PDB entry 6L5M | X-ray diffraction, 2.70 A resolution | chain A

Chain A:
Protein: Nucleolar RNA helicase 2
Organism: Homo sapiens
Notes: EC 3.6.4.13
UniProtKB: Q9NR30 (DDX21_HUMAN); numbering as in UniProt (aligned over 188-563)
Chain sequence (377 residues; numbered 187 to 563; the number before each row is that of its first residue):
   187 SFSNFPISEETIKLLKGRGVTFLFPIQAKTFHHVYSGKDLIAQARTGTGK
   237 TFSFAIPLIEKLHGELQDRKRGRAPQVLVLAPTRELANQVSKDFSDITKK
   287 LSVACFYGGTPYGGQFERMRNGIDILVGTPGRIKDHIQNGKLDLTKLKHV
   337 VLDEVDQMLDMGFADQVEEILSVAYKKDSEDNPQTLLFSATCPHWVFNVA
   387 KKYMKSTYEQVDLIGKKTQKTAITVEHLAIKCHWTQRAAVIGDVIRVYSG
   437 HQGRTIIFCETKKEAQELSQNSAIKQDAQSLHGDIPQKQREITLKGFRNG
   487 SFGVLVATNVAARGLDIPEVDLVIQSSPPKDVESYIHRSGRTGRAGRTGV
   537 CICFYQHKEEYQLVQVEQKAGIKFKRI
Not modelled in the structure: 187, 400-409
Sequence notes: expression tag (187)
Small-molecule neighbours: adenosine monophosphate (AMP): R204, G205, V206, F208, L209, F210, Q213, G233, T234, G235, K236, T237, F238
From the paper describing this entry:
  - conformationally variable residues (order/disorder transition): I400 to I409
  - mutagenesis - T315A, D339H/E340G, T494A: abolished catalytic activity
  - mutagenesis - D339H, E340G, S375L, S375L/A376E, A376E: decreased catalytic activity
  - mutagenesis - D321A: unchanged catalytic activity (unwinding activity)
  - mutagenesis - D339H/E340G: increased binding to NS1

Overview:
Chain A binds adenosine monophosphate. The paper reports that D339H, E340G and S375L, among others, reduce
catalytic activity; conformational variability at I400; 9 substitutions were tested in all.
Chain A is Nucleolar RNA helicase 2 (Homo sapiens); the structure, Crystal structure of human DEAD-box RNA
helicase DDX21 in complex with AMP, was determined by X-ray diffraction together with 6L5L, 6L5N and 6L5O from
the same study.
